4X4Q - chains A and B; structure by X-ray diffraction, 3.15 A resolution.

== Chain A ==
Protein: CCA-adding enzyme
Organism: Archaeoglobus fulgidus
Notes: EC 2.7.7.72; fragment: A. fulgidus CCA-adding enzyme
Reference sequence: O28126 (CCA_ARCFU); residues 1-437 here = UniProt positions 1-437
Chain sequence (457 residues; each row starts with the number of its first residue):
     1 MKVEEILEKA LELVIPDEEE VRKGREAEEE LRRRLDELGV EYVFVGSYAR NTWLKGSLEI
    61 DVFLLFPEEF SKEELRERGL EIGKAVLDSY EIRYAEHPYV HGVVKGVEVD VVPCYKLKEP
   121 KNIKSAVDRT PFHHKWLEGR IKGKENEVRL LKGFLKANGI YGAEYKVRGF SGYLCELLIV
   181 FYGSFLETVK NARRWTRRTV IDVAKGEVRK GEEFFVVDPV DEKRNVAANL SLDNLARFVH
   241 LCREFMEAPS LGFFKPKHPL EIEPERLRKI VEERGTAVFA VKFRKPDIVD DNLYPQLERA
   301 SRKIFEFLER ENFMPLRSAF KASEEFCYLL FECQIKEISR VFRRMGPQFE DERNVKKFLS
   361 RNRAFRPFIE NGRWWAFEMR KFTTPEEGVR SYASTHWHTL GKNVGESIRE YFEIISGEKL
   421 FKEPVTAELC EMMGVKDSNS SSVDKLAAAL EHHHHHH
Not modelled in the structure: 444-457
Sequence notes: expression tag (438-457)
Bound ions: Mg2+ site 1: Asp61 (together with CTP); Mg2+ site 2: Asp61, Asp110 (shared with C36(B) of chain B)
Ligand contacts: CTP (cytidine-5'-triphosphate): Gly46, Ser47, Arg50, Glu59, Asp61, Thr130, His133, Lys152, Tyr161, Ala163, Ser171, Gly172, Tyr173, Arg224
Curated features (UniProtKB/Swiss-Prot):
  - binding site (ATP): Ser47, Arg50, His133, Lys152, Tyr161
  - binding site (CTP): Ser47, Arg50, His133, Lys152, Tyr161
  - binding site (Mg(2+)): Glu59, Asp61, Asp110
  - mutagenesis: Arg50 (R50A: High decrease in both AMP and CMP incorporation), Asp110 (D110A: High decrease in both AMP and CMP incorporation), His133 (H133A: No decrease in both AMP and CMP incorporation), Arg299 to Arg302 (Does not affect the CCA tRNA nucleotidyltransferase activity, while the CCACCA tRNA nucleotidyltransferase activity is strongly reduced)
From the paper describing this entry:
  - binding site for G70A tRNA minihelix ending in CCAC (chain B): Lys124
  - mutagenesis - R299A/R302A (10-100x): decreased catalytic activity on unstable arginyl-tRNATCG minihelix
  - catalytic residues: Asp110, Arg224 (citing earlier work)

== Chain B ==
Molecule: G70A tRNA minihelix ending in CCAC
Sequence (36 nucleotides; row label = number of the first residue in the row):
     1 GGCCGCGGCA GGUUCGAGUC CUGCCGCGAU CGCCAC
Bound ions: Mg2+: C36 (shared with Asp61(A), Asp110(A) of chain A)

== How chain A and chain B interact ==
Pairs across the interface (49; chain A residue first):
  Phe63(A) with C36(B), base contact
  Ala95(A) with A35(B), base contact
  Glu96(A) with A35(B), sugar contact
  His97(A) with C36(B), hydrogen bond to the sugar
  Asn122(A) with C31(B), phosphate contact
  Ala126(A) with C36(B), base contact
  Val127(A) with C36(B), base contact
  Thr130(A) with C36(B), hydrogen bond to the base
  Ala163(A) with A35(B), sugar contact; C36(B), phosphate contact
  Glu164(A) with C36(B), phosphate contact
  Tyr165(A) with G1(B), base contact; G2(B), base contact; C34(B), hydrogen bond to the base; A35(B), sugar contact
  Lys223(A) with U30(B), base contact
  Arg224(A) with C34(B), phosphate contact; A35(B), salt bridge to the phosphate; C36(B), base contact
  Ala228(A) with C34(B), sugar contact
  Asn229(A) with C34(B), hydrogen bond to the sugar; A35(B), sugar contact
  Asp291(A) with A35(B), phosphate contact
  Asn292(A) with G1(B), hydrogen bond to the sugar
  Pro295(A) with G2(B), sugar contact
  Gln296(A) with G1(B), hydrogen bond to the sugar; G2(B), sugar contact
  Arg299(A) with C3(B), salt bridge to the phosphate
  Arg302(A) with C3(B), salt bridge to the phosphate
  Lys303(A) with U22(B), salt bridge to the phosphate
  Arg310(A) with C21(B), phosphate contact
  Arg344(A) with U14(B), salt bridge to the phosphate
  Met345(A) with C15(B), hydrogen bond to the base
  Gly346(A) with C15(B), base contact
  Pro347(A) with C15(B), base contact
  Asn354(A) with C15(B), base contact
  Lys357(A) with C15(B), sugar contact
  Phe358(A) with C15(B), base contact
  Arg361(A) with U14(B), salt bridge to the phosphate; C15(B), salt bridge to the phosphate
  Arg363(A) with C15(B), salt bridge to the phosphate
  Tyr392(A) with U22(B), phosphate contact
  His396(A) with U22(B), sugar contact
  His398(A) with G23(B), salt bridge to the phosphate; C24(B), phosphate contact
  Thr399(A) with G23(B), phosphate contact
  Gly401(A) with G2(B), phosphate contact
  Lys402(A) with G1(B), phosphate contact; G2(B), hydrogen bond to the phosphate
Other interface residues (no listed pair), chain A (43 interface residues in all): Val112, Lys124, Arg129, Arg373, Asn403
Other interface residues (no listed pair), chain B (15 interface residues in all): G16

== Summary ==
43 residues of chain A and 15 residues of chain B are in contact; the contacts include 8 hydrogen bonds and 9
salt bridges. Among the polar pairs are Thr130(A)-C36(B), Tyr165(A)-C34(B) and Met345(A)-C15(B). Chain A binds
CTP. From the paper: catalytic residues Asp110(A) and Arg224(A); R299A/R302A of chain A reduce catalytic
activity on unstable arginyl-tRNATCG minihelix.
Here chain A is CCA-adding enzyme (Archaeoglobus fulgidus) and chain B is G70A tRNA minihelix ending in CCAC.
Entry 4X4Q (Crystal structure of the A.fulgidus CCA-adding enzyme in complex with a G70A arginyl-tRNA
minihelix ending in ...) was determined by X-ray diffraction (same publication as 4X4N, 4X4O, 4X4P, 4X4R,
4X4S, 4X4T, 4X4U and 4X4V).
